3TAG - chains A and F of the 3 polymer chains in the assembly; structure by X-ray diffraction, 2.95 A resolution.

== Chain A ==
Name: DNA-directed DNA polymerase
Organism: Escherichia phage RB69
Notes: EC 2.7.7.7, 3.1.11.-
UniProt: Q38087 (DPOL_BPR69); residues 1-903 here = UniProt positions 1-903
Amino-acid sequence (906 residues; row label = number of the first residue in the row):
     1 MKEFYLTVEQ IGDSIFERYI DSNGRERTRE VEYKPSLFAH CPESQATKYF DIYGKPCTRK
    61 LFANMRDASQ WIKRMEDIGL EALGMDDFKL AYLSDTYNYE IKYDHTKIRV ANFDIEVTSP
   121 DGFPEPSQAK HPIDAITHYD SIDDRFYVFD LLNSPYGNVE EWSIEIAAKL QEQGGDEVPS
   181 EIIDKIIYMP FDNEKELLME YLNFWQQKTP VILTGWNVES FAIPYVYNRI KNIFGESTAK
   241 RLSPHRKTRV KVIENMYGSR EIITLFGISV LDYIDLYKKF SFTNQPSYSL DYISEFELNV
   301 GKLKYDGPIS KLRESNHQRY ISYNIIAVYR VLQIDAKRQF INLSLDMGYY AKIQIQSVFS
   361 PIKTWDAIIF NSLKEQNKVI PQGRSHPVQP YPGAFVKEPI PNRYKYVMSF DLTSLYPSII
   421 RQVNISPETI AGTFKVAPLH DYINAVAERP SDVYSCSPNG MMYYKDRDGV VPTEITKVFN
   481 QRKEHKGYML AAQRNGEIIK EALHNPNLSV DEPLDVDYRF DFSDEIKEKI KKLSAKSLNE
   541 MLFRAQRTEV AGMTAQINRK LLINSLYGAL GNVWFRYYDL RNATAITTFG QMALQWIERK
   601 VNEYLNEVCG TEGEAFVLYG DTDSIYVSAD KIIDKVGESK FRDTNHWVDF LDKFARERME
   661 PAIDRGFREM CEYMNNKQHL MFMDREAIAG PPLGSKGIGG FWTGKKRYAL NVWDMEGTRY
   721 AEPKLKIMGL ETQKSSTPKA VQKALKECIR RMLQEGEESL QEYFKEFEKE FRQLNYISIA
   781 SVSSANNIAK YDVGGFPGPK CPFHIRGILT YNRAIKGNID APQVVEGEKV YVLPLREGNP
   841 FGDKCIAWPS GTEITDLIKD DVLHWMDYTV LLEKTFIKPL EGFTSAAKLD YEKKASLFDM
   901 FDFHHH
Sequence notes: engineered mutation Ala222 (Asp in Q38087), Ala327 (Asp in Q38087); expression tag (904-906)
Swiss-Prot annotation at these positions:
  - region: Thr248 to Thr264 (Beta hairpin), Lys705 to Tyr708 (Binding of DNA in B-conformation), Leu897 to Phe903 (Interaction with the polymerase clamp)
  - binding site (Mg(2+)): Asp114, Glu116, Asp411, Leu412, Asp623
  - binding site (substrate): Ser414 to Tyr416, Arg482, Lys560
  - site: Asp621 (Optimization of metal coordination by the polymerase active site), Lys706 (Optimization of metal coordination by the polymerase active site), Asp714 (Essential for viral replication)

== Chain F ==
Molecule: 15-nt DNA strand
Sequence (15 nucleotides; numbered 101 to 115; the number before each row is that of its first residue):
   101 GCGGCTGTCA TACCA

== How chain A and chain F interact ==
Contacting residue pairs - 19 pairs, chain A then chain F:
  Asn284(A) - DA112(F)  sugar contact
  Lys706(A) - DC113(F)  hydrogen bond to the base
  Met728(A) - DC113(F)  phosphate contact
  Met728(A) - DC114(F)  phosphate contact
  Gly729(A) - DC113(F)  hydrogen bond to the phosphate
  Gln733(A) - DA112(F)  phosphate contact
  Gln733(A) - DC113(F)  phosphate contact
  Lys734(A) - DA112(F)  phosphate contact
  Ser735(A) - DA112(F)  hydrogen bond to the phosphate
  Ser783(A) - DT111(F)  phosphate contact
  Ser784(A) - DA110(F)  phosphate contact
  Ser784(A) - DT111(F)  hydrogen bond to the phosphate
  Asn786(A) - DA110(F)  phosphate contact
  Asn787(A) - DC109(F)  phosphate contact
  Lys790(A) - DC109(F)  salt bridge to the phosphate
  Tyr791(A) - DT108(F)  hydrogen bond to the phosphate
  Tyr791(A) - DC109(F)  hydrogen bond to the phosphate
  His804(A) - DC109(F)  phosphate contact
  His804(A) - DA110(F)  salt bridge to the phosphate
Other interface residues (no listed pair), chain A (20 interface residues in all): Asn564, Asp623, Ile727, Ser736, Val782, Pro802
Other interface residues (no listed pair), chain F (8 interface residues in all): DA115

== In short ==
20 residues of chain A face 8 of chain F across their interface; the contacts include 6 hydrogen bonds and 2
salt bridges. Polar pairs include Lys706(A)-DC113(F), Gly729(A)-DC113(F) and Ser735(A)-DA112(F). UniProt lists
5 Mg2+-binding residues and 5 substrate-binding residues on chain A.
Chain A is DNA-directed DNA polymerase (Escherichia phage RB69) and chain F is a 15-nt DNA strand; the
structure, 5-fluorocytosine paired with dAMP in RB69 gp43, was determined by X-ray diffraction, deposited
together with 3TAB, 3TAE and 3TAF.
